8UUC - chains A and C of the 3 polymer chains in the assembly; structure by X-ray diffraction, 1.55 A resolution.

== Chain A ==
Molecule: Adenine DNA glycosylase
Source organism: Eggerthella sp. YY7918
UniProt: F7V0V1 (F7V0V1_EEGSY); residues 2-273 here correspond to UniProt positions 20-291 (UniProt number = residue number + 18)
Chain sequence (275 residues; each row starts with the number of its first residue; numbers below 1 keep their minus sign (Gly-1 is residue -1)):
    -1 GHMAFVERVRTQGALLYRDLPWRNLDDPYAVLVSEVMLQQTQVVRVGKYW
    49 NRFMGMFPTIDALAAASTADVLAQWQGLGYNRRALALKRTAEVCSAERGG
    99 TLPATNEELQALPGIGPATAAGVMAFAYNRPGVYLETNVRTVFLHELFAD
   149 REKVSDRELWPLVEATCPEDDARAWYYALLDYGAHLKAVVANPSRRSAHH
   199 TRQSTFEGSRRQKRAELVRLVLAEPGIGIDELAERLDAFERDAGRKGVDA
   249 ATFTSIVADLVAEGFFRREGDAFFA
Not modelled in the structure: -1
Sequence notes: expression tag (-1 to 1)
Metal / ion sites: Na+ site 1 near Asp68 (its only coordinating residue here); Mg2+: Gln108, Leu110, Ile113 (shared with DC10(C) of chain C); Na+ site 2: Lys185, Val188
From the paper describing this entry:
  - binding site for the 11-nt DNA strand: Gln38, Thr39, Leu76, Tyr78, Gln201, Arg209
  - specificity-determining residues: Arg209
  - catalytic residues: Glu33, Tyr132, Glu134
  - contacts within the chain: Glu33-Tyr132 (water-mediated contact), Gln201-Arg209 (hydrogen bond)
  - binding site for the 11-nt DNA strand (chain C): Arg193
  - mutagenesis - Q201A/R209A, R209A: decreased catalytic activity
  - mutagenesis - Q201A/R209A, R209A: increased catalytic activity on G:A
  - mutagenesis - Q201A (10-fold), Q201A/R209A (20-fold), R209A (10-fold): decreased binding to OG:fA
  - mutagenesis - Q201A: unchanged binding to G:fA
  - mutagenesis - R209A: decreased binding to substrate analog duplex
  - conformationally variable residues (loop rearrangement): Gln201

== Chain C ==
Molecule: 11-nt DNA strand
Sequence (11 nucleotides; numbered 1 to 11; the number before each row is that of its first residue):
     1 TGTCCAXGTCT
Modified / non-standard residues: 3DR (1',2'-dideoxyribofuranose-5'-phosphate) at position 7
Metal / ion sites: Mg2+: DC10 (shared with Gln108(A), Leu110(A), Ile113(A) of chain A)

== Interface between chain A and chain C ==
Residue-residue contacts (39):
  Glu33(A) - 3DR_7(C)  sugar contact
  Leu36(A) - 3DR_7(C)  sugar contact
  Leu36(A) - DG8(C)  phosphate contact
  Gln37(A) - DG8(C)  sugar contact
  Gln37(A) - DT9(C)  sugar contact
  Gln38(A) - DA6(C)  base contact
  Gln38(A) - DG8(C)  hydrogen bond to the phosphate
  Thr39(A) - DA6(C)  phosphate contact
  Thr39(A) - 3DR_7(C)  sugar contact
  Gln40(A) - DA6(C)  phosphate contact
  Gln40(A) - 3DR_7(C)  phosphate contact
  Val41(A) - 3DR_7(C)  hydrogen bond to the phosphate
  Arg43(A) - DA6(C)  base contact
  Tyr78(A) - DG8(C)  base contact
  Pro111(A) - DC10(C)  phosphate contact
  Gly112(A) - DT9(C)  sugar contact
  Gly112(A) - DC10(C)  hydrogen bond to the phosphate
  Ile113(A) - DC10(C)  phosphate contact
  Gly114(A) - DT9(C)  hydrogen bond to the phosphate
  Gly114(A) - DC10(C)  phosphate contact
  Pro115(A) - DT9(C)  phosphate contact
  Ala116(A) - DG8(C)  sugar contact
  Ala116(A) - DT9(C)  hydrogen bond to the phosphate
  Thr117(A) - DG8(C)  phosphate contact
  Thr117(A) - DT9(C)  hydrogen bond to the phosphate
  Tyr132(A) - 3DR_7(C)  sugar contact
  Glu134(A) - 3DR_7(C)  phosphate contact
  Glu134(A) - DG8(C)  phosphate contact
  Thr135(A) - DA6(C)  hydrogen bond to the phosphate
  Thr135(A) - 3DR_7(C)  phosphate contact
  Thr135(A) - DG8(C)  hydrogen bond to the phosphate
  Asn136(A) - 3DR_7(C)  hydrogen bond to the phosphate
  Lys185(A) - DA6(C)  salt bridge to the phosphate
  Asn190(A) - DC5(C)  hydrogen bond to the phosphate
  Asn190(A) - DA6(C)  phosphate contact
  Arg193(A) - DC4(C)  hydrogen bond to the phosphate
  Arg193(A) - DC5(C)  salt bridge to the phosphate
  His198(A) - DC5(C)  salt bridge to the phosphate
  Gln201(A) - DA6(C)  base contact
Also at the interface, not in a pair above, chain A (27 interface residues in all): Leu110, Leu178

== In short ==
Chain A and chain C form an interface of 27 and 7 residues respectively; the contacts include 11 hydrogen
bonds and 3 salt bridges. Polar contacts include Gln38(A)-DG8(C), Val41(A)-3DR_7(C) and Gly112(A)-DC10(C).
From the paper: catalytic residues Glu33(A), Tyr132(A) and Glu134(A); Q201A, Q201A/R209A and R209A of chain A
reduce binding to OG:fA.
Here chain A is Adenine DNA glycosylase (Eggerthella sp. YY7918) and chain C is an 11-nt DNA strand. Entry
8UUC (Crystal structure of a bacterial clusterless MutYX bound to an Abasic site analog (THF) opposite
d(8-oxo-G)) was determined by X-ray diffraction.
